Entry 7TCO (electron microscopy, 4.19 A resolution (low resolution: residue-level contacts below are approximate; hydrogen-bond / salt-bridge calls are withheld)); this record covers chains M and P of the 12 polymer chains in the assembly.

# Chain M
Name: Envelope glycoprotein gp120
From: Human immunodeficiency virus 1
UniProt: M4M0W3 (M4M0W3_9HIV1); the construct lacks a stretch of the UniProt sequence and is renumbered around it, so the offset changes along the chain: 35-145 = UniProt 31-141; 155-309 = UniProt 142-296; 312-321 = UniProt 297-306; 322-359 = UniProt 308-345; 1 more segments
Amino-acid sequence (461 residues; row label = number of the first residue in the row; note: 12 numbers in that range are skipped by the numbering (no residue carries them; nothing is unmodelled there)):
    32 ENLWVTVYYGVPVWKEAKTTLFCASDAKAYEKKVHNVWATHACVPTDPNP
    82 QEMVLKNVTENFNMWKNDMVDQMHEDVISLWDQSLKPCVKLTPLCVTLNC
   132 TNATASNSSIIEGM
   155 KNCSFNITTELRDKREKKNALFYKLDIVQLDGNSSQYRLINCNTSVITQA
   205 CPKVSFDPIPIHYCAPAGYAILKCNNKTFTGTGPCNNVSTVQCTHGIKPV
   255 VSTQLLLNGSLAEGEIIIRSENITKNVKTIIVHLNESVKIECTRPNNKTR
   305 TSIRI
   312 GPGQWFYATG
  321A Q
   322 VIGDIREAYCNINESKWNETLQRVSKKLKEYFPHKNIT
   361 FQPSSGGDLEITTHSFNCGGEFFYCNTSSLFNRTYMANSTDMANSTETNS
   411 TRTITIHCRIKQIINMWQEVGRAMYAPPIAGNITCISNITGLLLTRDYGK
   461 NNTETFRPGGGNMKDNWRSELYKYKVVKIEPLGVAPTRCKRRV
Unresolved in the structure: 63-70, 155-156, 312, 399-408
Sequence notes: expression tag (32-34); conflict Lys64 (Glu60 in M4M0W3), Trp316 (Ala301 in M4M0W3), Tyr458 (Gly443 in M4M0W3), Lys488 (Glu473 in M4M0W3), Ile489 (Val474 in M4M0W3), Glu490 (Lys475 in M4M0W3), Arg498 (Asn483 in M4M0W3), Cys499 (Ala484 in M4M0W3), Lys500 (Arg485 in M4M0W3)
Disulfide bonds: Cys126-Cys196, Cys131-Cys157, Cys228-Cys239, Cys378-Cys445
Glycans and other covalent adducts: glycan linked to Asn197; N-acetylglucosamine (NAG) linked to Asn230, Asn262, Asn339, Asn392
Small-molecule neighbours:
  - N-acetylglucosamine (NAG; 2-acetamido-2-deoxy-beta-D-glucopyranose), molecule 1: Val85, Asn229, Asn241
  - N-acetylglucosamine (NAG), molecule 2: Thr128, Asn130, Ser158, Phe159, Asn160

# Chain P
Name: CH235.12 Fab Light Chain
From: Homo sapiens
Notes: antibody fragment or engineered binder
Amino-acid sequence (213 residues; numbered 1 to 214; 1 number in that range is skipped by the numbering (no residue carries it; nothing is unmodelled there); the number before each row is that of its first residue):
     1 EIVLTQSPATLSASPGERVTLTCRASRSVRNNVAWYQHKGGQSPRLLIYD
    51 ASTRAAGVPARFSGSASGTEFTLAISNLESEDFTVYFCLQYNNW
    96 WTFGQGTRVDIKRTVAAPSVFIFPPSDEQLKSGTASVVCLLNNFYPREAK
   146 VQWKVDNALQSGNSQESVTEQDSKDSTYSLSSTLTLSKADYEKHKVYACE
   196 VTHQGLSSPVTKSFNRGEC
Unresolved in the structure: 213-214
Disulfide bonds: Cys23-Cys88

# How chain M and chain P interact
Residue-residue contacts - 13 pairs, chain M then chain P:
  Asn276(M) - Arg30(P)
  Ile277(M) - Arg30(P)
  Ile277(M) - Asn32(P)
  Thr278(M) - Asn32(P)
  Thr278(M) - Tyr91(P)
  Thr278(M) - Asn92(P)
  Lys279(M) - Asn92(P)
  Lys279(M) - Asn93(P)
  Asn280(M) - Asn93(P)
  Asn280(M) - Trp96(P)
  Arg456(M) - Asn93(P)
  Tyr458(M) - Glu1(P)
  Tyr458(M) - Trp94(P)
Other interface residues (no listed pair), chain M (8 interface residues in all): Asn461

# Overview
The chain M/chain P interface involves 8 residues from each chain. Chain M binds N-acetylglucosamine.
N-acetylglucosamine is covalently linked to Asn230(M), Asn262(M), Asn339(M) and Asn392(M).
Chain M is Envelope glycoprotein gp120 (Human immunodeficiency virus 1) and chain P is CH235.12 Fab Light
Chain (Homo sapiens); the structure, Cryo-EM structure of CH235.12 in complex with HIV-1 Env trimer
CH505TF.N279K.G458Y.SOSIP.664 with high-mannose glycans, was determined by electron microscopy.
